PDB entry 1BKD | X-ray diffraction, 2.80 A resolution | chains R and S

Chain R:
Name: H-ras
From: Homo sapiens
Reference sequence: P01112 (RASH_HUMAN); residues 1-166 here = UniProt positions 1-166
Sequence (166 residues; numbered 1 to 166; the number before each row is that of its first residue):
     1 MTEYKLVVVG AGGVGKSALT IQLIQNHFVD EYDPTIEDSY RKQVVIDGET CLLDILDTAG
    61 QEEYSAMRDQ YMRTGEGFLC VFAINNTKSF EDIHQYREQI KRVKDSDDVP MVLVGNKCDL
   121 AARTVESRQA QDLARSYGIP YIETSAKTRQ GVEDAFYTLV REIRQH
Swiss-Prot annotation at these positions:
  - region: His166 (Hypervariable region)
  - motif: Tyr32 to Tyr40 (Effector region)
  - binding site (GTP): Gly13 to Ala18, Val29 to Thr35, Ala59, Gly60, Asn116 to Asp119, Ser145 to Lys147
  - modified residue: Met1 (N-acetylmethionine), Thr2 (N-acetylthreonine), Cys118 (S-nitrosocysteine)
  - glycosylation: Thr35 (Microbial infection: O-linked (Glc) threonine)
  - natural variant: Gly12 (G12A: In CSTLO; G12C: In CSTLO; G12D: In CSTLO; G12E: In CSTLO; G12S: In CSTLO and CMEMS; G12V: In CSTLO, bladder carcinoma and CMEMS), Gly13 (G13C: In CSTLO; G13D: In CSTLO; G13R: In SFM), Gln22 (Q22K: In CMEMS), Glu37 (E37EE: In CSTLO), Thr58 (T58I: In CSTLO), Gln61 (Q61K: In NMTC2; Q61L: In melanoma), Glu63 (E63K: In CMEMS), Ser89 (S89C: Found in a patient with severe fetal hydrops and pleural effusion; uncertain significance), Lys117 (K117R: In CSTLO), Ala146 (A146T: In CSTLO; A146V: In CSTLO)
  - mutagenesis: Ser17 (S17N: Dominant negative. Prevents PLCE1 EGF-induced recruitment to plasma membrane. No effect on subcellular location of isoform 2), Asn26 (N26G: Loss of interaction with PLCE1; when associated with V-12), Val29 (V29A: No effect on interaction with PLCE1; when associated with V-12), Tyr32 (Y32F: Loss of interaction and recruitment to plasma membrane of PLCE1; when associated with V-12), Pro34 (P34G: No effect on interaction with PLCE1; when associated with V-12), Thr35 (T35S: Loss of interaction with PLCE1; when associated with V-12), Glu37 (E37G: No effect on interaction with PLCE1; when associated with V-12), Asp38 (D38N: No effect on interaction with PLCE1; when associated with V-12), Ser39 (S39C: No effect on interaction with PLCE1; when associated with V-12), Ala59 (A59T: Loss of GTPase activity and creation of an autophosphorylation site), Gln61 (Q61I: Moderately increased transformation of cultured cell lines; Q61R: Promotes interaction with SHOC2 and PP1C; Q61V: Strongly increased transformation of cultured cell lines), Ala83 (A83T: GTP-binding activity reduced by factor of 30), 4 further mutagenesis entries in UniProt
What the authors report for this chain:
  - conformationally variable residues (loop rearrangement, side-chain flip): Phe28, Ala59, Arg68, Cys118 to Arg123
  - contacts within the chain: Lys16-Glu62, Gly60-Glu62 (backbone contact)
  - mutagenesis - E62H, E63H: decreased catalytic activity on Sdc25 (citing earlier work)

Chain S:
Name: Son of sevenless-1
From: Homo sapiens
Notes: fragment: ras guanine nucleotide exchange factor fragment
Reference sequence: Q07889 (SOS1_HUMAN); residue numbers follow UniProt; this construct covers 568-1044
Sequence (477 residues; row label = number of the first residue in the row):
   568 RLPSADVYRF AEPDSEENII FEENMQPKAG IPIIKAGTVI KLIERLTYHM YADPNFVRTF
   628 LTTYRSFCKP QELLSLIIER FEIPEPEPTE ADRIAIENGD QPLSAELKRF RKEYIQPVQL
   688 RVLNVCRHWV EHHFYDFERD AYLLQRMEEF IGTVRGKAMK KWVESITKII QRKKIARDNG
   748 PGHNITFQSS PPTVEWHISR PGHIETFDLL TLHPIEIARQ LTLLESDLYR AVQPSELVGS
   808 VWTKEDKEIN SPNLLKMIRH TTNLTLWFEK CIVETENLEE RVAVVSRIIE ILQVFQELNN
   868 FNGVLEVVSA MNSSPVYRLD HTFEQIPSRQ KKILEEAHEL SEDHYKKYLA KLRSINPPCV
   928 PFFGIYLTNI LKTEEGNPEV LKRHGKELIN FSKRRKVAEI TGEIQQYQNQ PYCLRVESDI
   988 KRFFENLNPM GNSMEKEFTD YLFNKSLEIE PRNPKPLPRF PKKYSYPLKS PGVRPSN
Disordered / not traced: 591-596, 654-675, 742-751

How chain R and chain S interact:
Pairs across the interface (61):
  Gly13(R) - Thr810(S)
  Ser17(R) - Glu942(S)  hydrogen bond
  Ile21(R) - Gly943(S)
  Gln25(R) - Gly943(S)
  Asp30(R) - Gly943(S)
  Asp30(R) - Asn944(S)
  Asp30(R) - Pro945(S)
  Glu31(R) - Asn944(S)
  Tyr32(R) - Lys939(S)
  Tyr32(R) - Gly943(S)
  Tyr32(R) - Asn944(S)  hydrogen bond (backbone-side chain)
  Tyr32(R) - Lys963(S)
  Pro34(R) - Asn936(S)  hydrogen bond (backbone-side chain)
  Pro34(R) - Thr940(S)
  Glu37(R) - Lys913(S)  salt bridge
  Tyr40(R) - Asp910(S)
  Tyr40(R) - His911(S)
  Asp54(R) - His911(S)  salt bridge
  Ile55(R) - His911(S)
  Leu56(R) - His911(S)
  Asp57(R) - Thr935(S)
  Asp57(R) - Lys939(S)  hydrogen bond (backbone-side chain)
  Thr58(R) - Thr935(S)
  Ala59(R) - Thr935(S)  hydrogen bond (backbone-side chain)
  Ala59(R) - Leu938(S)  hydrophobic
  Gly60(R) - Trp809(S)  hydrogen bond (backbone-side chain)
  Gly60(R) - Leu934(S)
  Gly60(R) - Leu938(S)
  Gln61(R) - Phe929(S)
  Gln61(R) - Gly931(S)  hydrogen bond (side chain-backbone)
  Gln61(R) - Thr935(S)  hydrogen bond
  Glu63(R) - Leu822(S)
  Glu63(R) - Ile825(S)
  Glu63(R) - Arg826(S)  salt bridge
  Glu63(R) - Thr829(S)  hydrogen bond (backbone-side chain)
  Tyr64(R) - Met824(S)
  Tyr64(R) - Ile825(S)  hydrophobic
  Tyr64(R) - Phe929(S)  hydrophobic
  Tyr64(R) - Phe930(S)
  Tyr64(R) - Gly931(S)  hydrogen bond (side chain-backbone)
  Ser65(R) - Thr829(S)
  Ala66(R) - Thr832(S)
  Met67(R) - Ser876(S)
  Met67(R) - Phe929(S)  hydrophobic
  Arg68(R) - Glu1002(S)  salt bridge
  Asp69(R) - Asn879(S)
  Asp69(R) - Ser880(S)
  Asp69(R) - Ser881(S)  hydrogen bond (side chain-backbone)
  Gln70(R) - Val875(S)
  Gln70(R) - Ser876(S)  hydrogen bond
  Gln70(R) - Asn879(S)
  Gln70(R) - Ser908(S)
  Tyr71(R) - Tyr912(S)  hydrogen bond
  Tyr71(R) - Phe929(S)
  Arg73(R) - Asn879(S)  hydrogen bond (side chain-backbone)
  Arg73(R) - Tyr884(S)
  Gln95(R) - Lys1003(S)  hydrogen bond
  Arg102(R) - Ser881(S)
  Arg102(R) - Asp1007(S)  salt bridge
  Arg102(R) - Phe1010(S)
  Val103(R) - Ser881(S)
Also at the interface, not in a pair above, chain R (34 interface residues in all): Gly15, Thr35, Asp105
Also at the interface, not in a pair above, chain S (44 interface residues in all): Thr828, Leu833, Leu872, Pro882, Ile932, Thr1006, Arg1019
From the paper, about this interface:
  - pairs named by the authors: Ser17(R)-Glu942(S) (hydrogen bond), Arg68(R)-Glu1002(S)
  - interface residues, chain R: Gly10(R), Gln25(R), Asp57(R), Tyr64(R), Met67(R), Tyr71(R), Arg73(R), Gln95(R)
  - interface residues, chain S: Leu938(S)

Summary:
34 residues of chain R face 44 of chain S across their interface, with 15 hydrogen bonds and 5 salt bridges.
Among the polar pairs are Glu37(R)-Lys913(S), Asp54(R)-His911(S) and Glu63(R)-Arg826(S). The paper describes a
hydrogen bond between Ser17(R) and Glu942(S); a contact between Arg68(R) and Glu1002(S). The paper reports
that E62H and E63H of chain R reduce catalytic activity on Sdc25; interface residues Gly10(R), Gln25(R) and
Leu938(S) among others.
Chain R is H-ras and chain S is Son of sevenless-1, both from Homo sapiens; the structure, Complex of human
H-ras with human sos-1, was determined by X-ray diffraction.
